PDB entry 6YL3 | electron microscopy, 1.98 A resolution | chains A and D of the 36 polymer chains in the assembly

# Chain A (and D)
Protein: Urease subunit gamma
Source organism: Yersinia enterocolitica W22703
Notes: EC 3.5.1.5; chain D of this document is another copy of the same molecule, construct and numbering; everything in this record applies to it too
UniProtKB: F4MWM9 (F4MWM9_YEREN); residue numbers follow UniProt; this construct covers 1-100
Sequence (100 residues; row label = number of the first residue in the row):
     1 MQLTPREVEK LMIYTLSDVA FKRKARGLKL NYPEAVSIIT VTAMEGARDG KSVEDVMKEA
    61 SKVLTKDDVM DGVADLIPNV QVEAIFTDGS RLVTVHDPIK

# Interface between chain A and chain D
Residue-residue contacts (22; chain A residue first):
  Met-1(A) / Leu-16(D)  hydrophobic
  Met-1(A) / Tyr-32(D)
  Met-1(A) / Pro-33(D)  hydrophobic
  Gln-2(A) / Tyr-32(D)
  Leu-3(A) / Met-12(D)  hydrophobic
  Val-8(A) / Met-12(D)  hydrophobic
  Leu-11(A) / Met-12(D)  hydrophobic
  Leu-11(A) / Thr-15(D)
  Tyr-14(A) / Val-19(D)  hydrophobic
  Tyr-14(A) / Arg-23(D)  hydrogen bond
  Thr-15(A) / Thr-15(D)
  Glu-45(A) / Arg-23(D)  salt bridge
  Glu-45(A) / Arg-26(D)  salt bridge
  Arg-48(A) / Arg-23(D)
  Arg-48(A) / Leu-28(D)
  Arg-48(A) / Lys-29(D)  hydrogen bond (side chain-backbone)
  Arg-48(A) / Leu-30(D)
  Arg-48(A) / Asn-31(D)
  Arg-48(A) / Glu-34(D)  salt bridge
  Arg-48(A) / Met-70(D)
  Asp-49(A) / Arg-26(D)  salt bridge
  Asp-49(A) / Leu-28(D)
Interface residues without a listed pair, chain D (16 interface residues in all): Ile-13, Val-36

# Summary
The interface between chain A and chain D involves 10 residues on one side and 16 on the other, with 2
hydrogen bonds and 4 salt bridges. Among the polar pairs are Glu-45(A)/Arg-23(D), Glu-45(A)/Arg-26(D) and
Arg-48(A)/Glu-34(D).
Both chains are Urease subunit gamma (Yersinia enterocolitica W22703). Entry 6YL3 (High resolution cryo-EM
structure of urease from the pathogen Yersinia enterocolitica) was determined by electron microscopy.
